PDB entry 5LVS | X-ray diffraction, 1.42 A resolution | chains B and D of the 5 polymer chains in the assembly

== Chain B ==
Protein: Carbonic anhydrase 2
Organism: Homo sapiens
Notes: EC 4.2.1.1
Reference sequence: P00918 (CAH2_HUMAN); residues 2-260 here = UniProt positions 2-260
Amino-acid sequence (259 residues; row label = number of the first residue in the row):
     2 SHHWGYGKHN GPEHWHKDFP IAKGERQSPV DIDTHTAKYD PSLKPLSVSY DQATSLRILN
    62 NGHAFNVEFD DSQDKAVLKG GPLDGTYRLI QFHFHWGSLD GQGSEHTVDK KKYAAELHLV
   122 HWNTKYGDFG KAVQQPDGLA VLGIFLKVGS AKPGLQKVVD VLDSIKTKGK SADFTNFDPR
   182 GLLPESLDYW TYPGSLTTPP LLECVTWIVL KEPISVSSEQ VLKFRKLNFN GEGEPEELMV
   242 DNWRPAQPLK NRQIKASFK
Bound ions: Zn2+: H94, H96, H119 (shared with 4SO_301(D) of chain D)
Swiss-Prot annotation at these positions:
  - active site: H64 (Proton donor/acceptor)
  - binding site (Zn(2+)): H94, H96, H119
  - binding site (substrate): T198, T199
  - site: Y7 (Fine-tunes the proton-transfer properties of H-64), N62 (Fine-tunes the proton-transfer properties of H-64), N67 (Fine-tunes the proton-transfer properties of H-64), Q92 (Involved in the binding of some activators, including histamine and L-histidine)
  - modified residue: S2 (N-acetylserine), S165 (Phosphoserine), S172 (Phosphoserine)
  - natural variant: K18 (K18E: In Jogjakarta), Q92 (Q92P: In OPTB3), H94 (H94Y: In OPTB3 loss of activity), H107 (H107Y: In OPTB3), G144 (G144R: In OPTB3), P236 (P236H: In Melbourne)
  - mutagenesis: W5 (W5A: Impaired activity, not rescued by 4-methylimidazole (4-MI); when associated with W-64), Y7 (Y7F: Enhanced activity; Y7H: Reduced proton transfer rate), N62 (N62A: Reduced activity; N62D: Strongly reduced activity; N62H: Reduced proton transfer; when associated with A-64; N62L: Reduced activity; N62T: Reduced activity; N62V: Reduced activity), H64 (H64A: Reduced CO(2) hydrase activity, rescued by 4-methylimidazole (4-MI). Reduced proton transfer; when associated with H-62. Enhanced proton transfer; when associated with H-67 ...), A65 (A65F: Reduced activity; A65S: 2-fold decrease in enzyme efficiency, as determined by kcat/KM ratio, and efficiently inhibited by chlorzolamide; when associated with Q-67), N67 (N67H: Enhanced proton transfer; when associated with A-64; N67L: Reduced activity ...), H94 (H94C/D/E/N/Q: Strongly reduced CO(2) hydrase and p-nitrophenyl acetate esterase activities, impaired stability of zinc binding), E106 (E106A/Q: Strongly reduced CO(2) hydrase activity; E106D: Normal CO(2) hydrase activity), E117 (E117Q: Strongly reduced activity and sulfonamide affinity), H119 (H119D/N/Q: Reduced activity; H119E: Strongly reduced activity), V121 (V121A/G/I/L/S: Reduced CO(2) hydrase and p-nitrophenyl acetate esterase activities; V121K/R: Strongly reduced CO(2) hydrase and p-nitrophenyl acetate esterase activities), V142 (V142F/Y: Strongly impaired activity; V142G: Weakly impaired activity; V142H: Impaired activity), 4 further mutagenesis entries in UniProt

== Chain D ==
Protein: Aromatic foldamer
Amino-acid sequence (6 residues; numbered 301 to 306; the number before each row is that of its first residue):
   301 XXXXXX
Modified positions: 4SO (4-sulfamoylbenzoic acid) at position 301, A1IJ4 (4-[3-(aminomethyl)phenoxy]butylcarbamic acid) at position 302, QUJ (8-azanyl-4-(2-methylpropoxy)quinoline-2-carboxylic acid) at position 303, QUK (8-azanyl-4-(3-azanylpropoxy)quinoline-2-carboxylic acid) at position 304, QVS (8-azanyl-4-oxidanyl-quinoline-2-carboxylic acid) at position 305, QVE (8-azanyl-4-(2-hydroxy-2-oxoethyloxy)quinoline-2-carboxylic acid) at position 306
Bound ions: Zn2+: 4SO_301 (shared with H94(B), H96(B), H119(B) of chain B)

== Interface between chain B and chain D ==
Pairs across the interface - 21 pairs, chain B then chain D:
  S2(B) with QVE_306(D)
  H3(B) with QUK_304(D); QVS_305(D); QVE_306(D), hydrogen bond (side chain-backbone)
  D19(B) with QVS_305(D)
  F20(B) with A1IJ4_302(D); QVS_305(D)
  Q92(B) with 4SO_301(D)
  H94(B) with 4SO_301(D)
  H96(B) with 4SO_301(D)
  H119(B) with 4SO_301(D)
  V121(B) with 4SO_301(D)
  F130(B) with 4SO_301(D); A1IJ4_302(D)
  V142(B) with 4SO_301(D)
  S196(B) with 4SO_301(D)
  L197(B) with 4SO_301(D)
  T198(B) with 4SO_301(D)
  T199(B) with 4SO_301(D)
  P201(B) with A1IJ4_302(D)
  W208(B) with 4SO_301(D)
Interface residues without a listed pair, chain B (20 interface residues in all): E106, V134, L203

== Overview ==
20 residues of chain B and 5 residues of chain D are in contact, with 1 hydrogen bond. The hydrogen-bonded
pair is H3(B)-QVE_306(D). UniProt lists active-site residue H64(B), 3 Zn2+-binding residues, substrate-binding
residues T198(B) and T199(B) and 16 mutagenesis sites on chain B.
Here chain B is Carbonic anhydrase 2 (Homo sapiens) and chain D is Aromatic foldamer. Entry 5LVS
(Self-assembled protein-aromatic foldamer complexes with 2:3 and 2:2:1 stoichiometries) was determined by
X-ray diffraction, deposited together with 5L3O and 5L6K.
